5TRE - chains h and H of the 48 polymer chains in the assembly; structure by electron microscopy, 15.60 A resolution (very low resolution: no residue pairs are listed; an interface is given only as per-side residue counts).

# Chain h
Protein: Iron sulfur cluster assembly protein 1, mitochondrial
From: Saccharomyces cerevisiae
UniProtKB: Q03020 (ISU1_YEAST); residues 28-165 here = UniProt positions 28-165
Chain sequence (142 residues; each row starts with the number of its first residue):
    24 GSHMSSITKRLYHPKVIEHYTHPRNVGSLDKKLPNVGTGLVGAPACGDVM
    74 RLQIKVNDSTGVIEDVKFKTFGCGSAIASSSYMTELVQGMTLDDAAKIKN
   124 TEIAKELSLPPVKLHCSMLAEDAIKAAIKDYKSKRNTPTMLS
Sequence notes: expression tag (24-27)
Disulfide bonds: Cys-69/Cys-139
UniProt features mapped onto this chain:
  - region: Leu-132 to Lys-136 (SSQ1 binding region)
  - mutagenesis: Leu-63 (L63S: In ISU1(LVF/SSS); no growth and abolishes interaction with both JAC1 and NFS1; when associated with S-72 and S-94), Cys-69 (C69A: Fails to complement an isu1 deletion mutation), Val-72 (V72S: In ISU1(LVF/SSS); no growth and abolishes interaction with both JAC1 and NFS1; when associated with S-63 and S-94), Phe-94 (F94S: In ISU1(LVF/SSS); no growth and abolishes interaction with both JAC1 and NFS1; when associated with S-63 and S-72), Cys-96 (C96A: Fails to complement an isu1 deletion mutation), Leu-132 (L132A: No growth), Pro-133 (P133A: Wild-type growth), Pro-134 to Lys-136 (No growth; no interaction with frataxin and SSQ1), Pro-134 (P134A: Slow growth; no interaction with SSQ1), Val-135 (V135A: Wild-type growth; no interaction with SSQ1), Lys-136 (K136A: No growth; no interaction with SSQ1), Cys-139 (C139A: Fails to complement an isu1 deletion mutation), 1 further mutagenesis entry in UniProt

# Chain H
Protein: Frataxin homolog, mitochondrial
From: Saccharomyces cerevisiae
Notes: EC 1.16.3.1
UniProtKB: Q07540 (FRDA_YEAST); residue numbers follow UniProt; this construct covers 52-172
Chain sequence (121 residues; row label = number of the first residue in the row):
    52 VESSTDGQVVPQEVLNLPLEKAHEEADDYLDHLLDSLEELSEAHPDCIPD
   102 VELSHGVMTLEIPAFGTYVINKQPPNKQIWLASPLSGPNRFDLLNGEWVS
   152 LRNGTKLTDILTEEVEKAISK
Sequence notes: conflict Ala-73 (Tyr in Q07540)
UniProt features mapped onto this chain:
  - mutagenesis: Asp-79 (D79A: Nearly abolishes ferroxidase activity, slows down oligomerization, impairs resistance to iron-catalyzed oxidative stress, no effect on Fe(2+) delivery and cell growth; when associated with A-82), Asp-82 (D82A: Nearly abolishes ferroxidase activity, slows down oligomerization, impairs resistance to iron-catalyzed oxidative stress, no effect on Fe(2+) delivery and cell growth; when associated with A-79), Glu-93 (E93A: Impairs oligomerization and iron mineralization; E93A: Impairs resistance to iron-catalyzed oxidative stress, no effect on Fe(2+) delivery and cell growth; when associated with A-97 and A-103), Asp-97 (D97A: Impairs resistance to iron-catalyzed oxidative stress, no effect on Fe(2+) delivery and cell growth; when associated with A-93 and A-103), Glu-103 (E103A: Impairs resistance to iron-catalyzed oxidative stress, no effect on Fe(2+) delivery and cell growth; when associated with A-93 and A-97), Asn-122 to Gln-124 (Impairs cell growth, lowers activity of mitochondrial iron-sulfur cluster-containing enzymes, no effect on iron binding and oligomerization), Gln-129 (Q129A: Impairs cell growth and lowers aconitase activity), Ile-130 (I130A: Impairs cell growth and lowers aconitase activity), Trp-131 (W131A: Impairs cell growth, lowers aconitase activity and strongly decreases interaction with ISU1; W131F: Lowers aconitase activity and no effexct on interaction with ISU1), Arg-141 (R141A: Impairs cell growth and lowers aconitase activity)

# How chain h and chain H interact
At this resolution (16 A) residue pairs are not listed: 26 residues of chain h and 19 of chain H lie at the interface.

# In short
26 residues of chain h and 19 residues of chain H are in contact. Curated annotation (UniProt) lists 12
mutagenesis sites on chain h; 12 mutagenesis sites on chain H.
Here chain h is Iron sulfur cluster assembly protein 1, mitochondrial and chain H is Frataxin homolog,
mitochondrial, both from Saccharomyces cerevisiae. Entry 5TRE (Zinc and the Iron Donor Frataxin Regulate
Oligomerization of the Scaffold Protein to Form New Fe-S ...) was determined by electron microscopy.
